6EXR - chains B and D of the 6 polymer chains in the assembly; structure by X-ray diffraction, 2.16 A resolution.

Chain B (and D):
Protein: 120aa long hypothetical chemotaxis protein (CheY)
Source organism: Pyrococcus horikoshii (strain ATCC 700860 / DSM 12428 / JCM 9974 / NBRC 100139 / OT-3)
Notes: chain D of this document is another copy of the same molecule, construct and numbering; everything in this record applies to it too
UniProt: O58193 (O58193_PYRHO); residue numbers follow UniProt; this construct covers 1-120
Sequence (120 residues; numbered 1 to 120; the number before each row is that of its first residue):
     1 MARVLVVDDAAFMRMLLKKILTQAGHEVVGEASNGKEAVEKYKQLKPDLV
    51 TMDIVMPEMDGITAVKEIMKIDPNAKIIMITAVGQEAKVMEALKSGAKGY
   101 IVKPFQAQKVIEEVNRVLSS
Unresolved in the structure: 1, 119-120
Reported in the primary citation:
  - post-translational modification sites: D53 (proposed by the authors, not directly observed)

How chain B and chain D interact:
Contacting residue pairs (95; chain B residue first):
  A2(B) - L118(D)  hydrophobic
  V7(B) - I80(D)
  D8(B) - K103(D)  salt bridge
  D9(B) - K36(D)  hydrogen bond (backbone-side chain)
  M13(B) - K103(D)
  M13(B) - F105(D)  hydrophobic
  L17(B) - I80(D)  hydrophobic
  L17(B) - I101(D)  hydrophobic
  L17(B) - V110(D)  hydrophobic
  I20(B) - A107(D)  hydrophobic
  I20(B) - I111(D)  hydrophobic
  A24(B) - I111(D)  hydrophobic
  H26(B) - V114(D)
  N34(B) - N34(D)
  G35(B) - M59(D)
  K36(B) - D9(D)
  K36(B) - S33(D)
  V39(B) - M59(D)  hydrophobic
  V39(B) - E67(D)
  V39(B) - I71(D)  hydrophobic
  Y42(B) - I68(D)  hydrophobic
  Y42(B) - D72(D)  hydrogen bond
  Y42(B) - A75(D)
  K43(B) - I71(D)
  K46(B) - D72(D)  salt bridge
  D48(B) - K76(D)
  L49(B) - K76(D)
  L49(B) - I78(D)  hydrophobic
  L49(B) - V114(D)  hydrophobic
  V50(B) - K76(D)  hydrogen bond (backbone-backbone)
  V50(B) - I77(D)
  V50(B) - I78(D)  hydrogen bond (backbone-backbone)
  T51(B) - I78(D)
  T51(B) - I80(D)
  M52(B) - G61(D)
  M52(B) - A64(D)  hydrophobic
  M52(B) - V65(D)  hydrophobic
  M52(B) - I78(D)  hydrogen bond (backbone-backbone)
  M52(B) - M79(D)
  M52(B) - I80(D)  hydrogen bond (backbone-backbone)
  D53(B) - I80(D)
  D53(B) - K103(D)  salt bridge
  I54(B) - G61(D)
  I54(B) - I62(D)  hydrophobic
  I54(B) - I80(D)  hydrogen bond (backbone-backbone)
  I54(B) - Q85(D)
  I54(B) - A92(D)  hydrophobic
  V55(B) - Q85(D)
  E58(B) - E58(D)
  M59(B) - G35(D)
  M59(B) - K36(D)
  M59(B) - V39(D)  hydrophobic
  G61(B) - M52(D)
  G61(B) - I54(D)  hydrogen bond (backbone-backbone)
  I62(B) - I54(D)  hydrophobic
  A64(B) - G35(D)
  A64(B) - M52(D)  hydrophobic
  E67(B) - V39(D)
  I68(B) - Y42(D)  hydrophobic
  I68(B) - M52(D)  hydrophobic
  I71(B) - V39(D)  hydrophobic
  I71(B) - K43(D)
  D72(B) - Y42(D)  hydrogen bond
  D72(B) - K46(D)  salt bridge
  A75(B) - Y42(D)
  K76(B) - D48(D)
  K76(B) - L49(D)
  K76(B) - V50(D)  hydrogen bond (backbone-backbone)
  I77(B) - V50(D)
  I78(B) - L49(D)  hydrophobic
  I78(B) - V50(D)  hydrogen bond (backbone-backbone)
  I78(B) - T51(D)
  I78(B) - M52(D)  hydrogen bond (backbone-backbone)
  M79(B) - M52(D)
  M79(B) - I54(D)  hydrophobic
  I80(B) - L17(D)  hydrophobic
  I80(B) - T51(D)
  I80(B) - M52(D)  hydrogen bond (backbone-backbone)
  I80(B) - D53(D)
  T81(B) - I54(D)
  Q85(B) - I54(D)
  K88(B) - I54(D)
  K103(B) - D8(D)  salt bridge
  K103(B) - M13(D)
  K103(B) - D53(D)  salt bridge
  F105(B) - M13(D)  hydrophobic
  F105(B) - L16(D)  hydrophobic
  F105(B) - L17(D)  hydrophobic
  F105(B) - I20(D)  hydrophobic
  A107(B) - I20(D)  hydrophobic
  I111(B) - I20(D)  hydrophobic
  I111(B) - A24(D)  hydrophobic
  V114(B) - H26(D)
  V114(B) - L49(D)  hydrophobic
  L118(B) - H26(D)
Other interface residues (no listed pair), chain B (56 interface residues in all): L16, L21, M56, V65, A92, V110, N115, V117
Other interface residues (no listed pair), chain D (57 interface residues in all): A2, L21, A38, V55, T81, K88, N115, V117

In short:
The interface between chain B and chain D involves 56 residues on one side and 57 on the other; the contacts
include 13 hydrogen bonds and 6 salt bridges. Polar contacts include D8(B)-K103(D), K46(B)-D72(D) and
D53(B)-K103(D). From the paper: a modification site at D53(B).
Chain B and chain D are both 120aa long hypothetical chemotaxis protein (CheY) (Pyrococcus horikoshii (strain
ATCC 700860 / DSM 12428 / JCM 9974 / NBRC 100139 / OT-3)); the structure, CHEMOTAXIS PROTEIN CHEY FROM
Pyrococcus horikoshiI, was determined by X-ray diffraction (same publication as 6ER7).
